PDB entry 1EVR | X-ray diffraction, 1.90 A resolution | chains F and J of the 12 polymer chains in the assembly

[Chain F (and J)]
Molecule: Insulin
Notes: chain J of this document is another copy of the same molecule, construct and numbering; everything in this record applies to it too
UniProtKB: P01308 (INS_HUMAN); residues 1-30 here correspond to UniProt positions 25-54 (UniProt number = residue number + 24)
Amino-acid sequence (30 residues; each row starts with the number of its first residue):
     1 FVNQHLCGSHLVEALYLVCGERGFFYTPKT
Not modelled in the structure: 1, 30 (chain J: 30)
Ion coordination: Zn2+: H10 (together with chloride ion) (shared with 1 residue of chain B; H10(J) of chain J)
Small-molecule neighbours: resorcinol (RCO): C7, H10, L11, A14

[Interface between chain F and chain J]
Contacting residue pairs - 4 pairs, chain F then chain J:
  N3(F) - F1(J)
  H10(F) - L6(J)
  H10(F) - S9(J)  hydrogen bond
  H10(F) - H10(J)  hydrogen bond
Other interface residues (no listed pair), chain F (4 interface residues in all): Q4, C7
Other interface residues (no listed pair), chain J (5 interface residues in all): V2

[Summary]
Chain F and chain J form an interface of 4 and 5 residues respectively; the contacts include 2 hydrogen bonds.
Polar pairs include H10(F)-S9(J) and H10(F)-H10(J). Chain F binds resorcinol.
Chain F and chain J are both Insulin; the structure, The structure of the resorcinol/insulin R6 hexamer, was
determined by X-ray diffraction together with 1EV3 and 1EV6 from the same study.
